PDB entry 7COW | X-ray diffraction, 2.86 A resolution | chains I and E of the 20 polymer chains in the assembly

Chain I:
Molecule: 353-nt DNA strand
From: other sequences
Sequence (353 nucleotides; numbered 1 to 353; the number before each row is that of its first residue):
     1 CGCTGCGAAAAAAAAAACGCATCCCGGTGCCGAGGCCGCTCAATTGGTCG
    51 TAGACAGCTCTAGCACCGCTTAAACGCACGTACGCGCTGTCTACCGCGTT
   101 TTAACCGCCACTAGAAGCGCTTACTAGTCTCCAGGCACGTGTGAGACCGG
   151 CACATGAAAAAAAAAATGCATGCTCGAGTATGAAAAAAAAAATCGCATCC
   201 CGGTGCCGAGGCCGCTCAATTGGTCGTAGACAGCTCTAGCACCGCTTAAA
   251 CGCACGTACGCGCTGTCTACCGCGTTTTAACCGCCACTAGAAGCGCTTAC
   301 TAGTCTCCAGGCACGTGTGAGACCGGCACATGAAAAAAAAAACGCAGCGG
   351 TAC
Bound ions: K+ site 1: DT61 (shared with 1 residue of chain J); K+ site 2: DT237, DA238

Chain E:
Protein: Histone H3.1
From: Homo sapiens
UniProtKB: P68431 (H31_HUMAN); residues 0-135 here correspond to UniProt positions 1-136 (UniProt number = residue number + 1)
Amino-acid sequence (138 residues; numbered -2 to 135; the number before each row is that of its first residue; numbers below 1 keep their minus sign (Ser-2 is residue -2)):
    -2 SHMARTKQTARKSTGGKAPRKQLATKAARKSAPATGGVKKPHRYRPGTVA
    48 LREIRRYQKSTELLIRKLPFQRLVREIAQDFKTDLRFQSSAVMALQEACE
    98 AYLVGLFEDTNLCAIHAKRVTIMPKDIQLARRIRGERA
Unresolved in the structure: -2 to 37
Construct notes: expression tag (-2 to -1)
Swiss-Prot annotation at these positions:
  - modified residue: Arg2 (Asymmetric dimethylarginine), Thr3 (Phosphothreonine), Lys4 (Allysine), Gln5 (5-glutamyl dopamine), Thr6 (Phosphothreonine), Arg8 (Citrulline), Lys9 (N6,N6,N6-trimethyllysine), Ser10 (ADP-ribosylserine), Thr11 (Phosphothreonine), Lys14 (N6-(2-hydroxyisobutyryl)lysine), Arg17 (Asymmetric dimethylarginine), Lys18 (N6-(2-hydroxyisobutyryl)lysine), Lys23 (N6-(2-hydroxyisobutyryl)lysine), Arg26 (Citrulline), Lys27 (N6,N6,N6-trimethyllysine), Ser28 (ADP-ribosylserine), Lys36 (N6,N6,N6-trimethyllysine), Lys37 (N6-methyllysine), Tyr41 (Phosphotyrosine), Lys56 (N6,N6,N6-trimethyllysine) and 8 more in UniProt
  - lipidation: Lys18 (N6-decanoyllysine)

Chain I / chain E interface:
Residue-residue contacts (24):
  DG239(I) - Arg83(E)  phosphate contact
  DG239(I) - Phe84(E)  sugar contact
  DG239(I) - Gln85(E)  phosphate contact
  DG239(I) - Ser86(E)  hydrogen bond to the phosphate
  DC240(I) - Arg72(E)  salt bridge to the phosphate
  DC240(I) - Arg83(E)  phosphate contact
  DC240(I) - Phe84(E)  hydrogen bond to the phosphate
  DA249(I) - Arg63(E)  phosphate contact
  DA250(I) - Arg63(E)  salt bridge to the phosphate
  DC255(I) - Arg40(E)  base contact
  DA258(I) - Arg42(E)  salt bridge to the phosphate
  DC259(I) - Thr118(E)  phosphate contact
  DG260(I) - Arg116(E)  phosphate contact
  DG260(I) - Val117(E)  hydrogen bond to the phosphate
  DG260(I) - Thr118(E)  hydrogen bond to the phosphate
  DG260(I) - Met120(E)  phosphate contact
  DC261(I) - Arg116(E)  phosphate contact
  DC261(I) - Met120(E)  phosphate contact
  DA333(I) - His39(E)  sugar contact
  DA333(I) - Arg40(E)  phosphate contact
  DA333(I) - Tyr41(E)  phosphate contact
  DA333(I) - Arg42(E)  hydrogen bond to the phosphate
  DA333(I) - Thr45(E)  phosphate contact
  DA334(I) - Arg40(E)  phosphate contact
Also at the interface, not in a pair above, chain I (14 interface residues in all): DA254, DT257, DG332
Also at the interface, not in a pair above, chain E (18 interface residues in all): Pro38, Pro43, Lys115

Overview:
The interface between chain I and chain E involves 14 residues on one side and 18 on the other, with 5
hydrogen bonds and 3 salt bridges. Polar contacts include DG239(I)-Ser86(E), DC240(I)-Phe84(E) and
DG260(I)-Val117(E). DT237(I) and DA238(I) form the K+ site 2.
Here chain I is a 353-nt DNA strand (other sequences) and chain E is Histone H3.1 (Homo sapiens). Entry 7COW
(353 bp di-nucleosome harboring cohesive DNA termini with linker histone H1.0) was determined by X-ray
diffraction, deposited together with 6LER, 6L9Z, 6LA2 and 6LAB.
